8KD1 - chains A and I of the 11 polymer chains in the assembly; structure by electron microscopy, 3.20 A resolution.

[Chain A]
Protein: Histone H3.1
From: Homo sapiens
UniProt: P68431 (H31_HUMAN); residues 0-135 here correspond to UniProt positions 1-136 (UniProt number = residue number + 1)
Chain sequence (139 residues; each row starts with the number of its first residue; numbers below 1 keep their minus sign (Gly-3 is residue -3)):
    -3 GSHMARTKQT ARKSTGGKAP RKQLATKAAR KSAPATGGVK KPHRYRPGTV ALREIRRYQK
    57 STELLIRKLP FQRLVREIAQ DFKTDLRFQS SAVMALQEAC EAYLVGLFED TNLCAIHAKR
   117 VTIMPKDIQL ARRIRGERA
Disordered / not traced: -3 to 37
Differences from the reference sequence: expression tag (-3 to -1)
Swiss-Prot annotation at these positions:
  - modified residue: Arg2 (Asymmetric dimethylarginine), Thr3 (Phosphothreonine), Lys4 (Allysine), Gln5 (5-glutamyl dopamine), Thr6 (Phosphothreonine), Arg8 (Citrulline), Lys9 (N6,N6,N6-trimethyllysine), Ser10 (ADP-ribosylserine), Thr11 (Phosphothreonine), Lys14 (N6-(2-hydroxyisobutyryl)lysine), Arg17 (Asymmetric dimethylarginine), Lys18 (N6-(2-hydroxyisobutyryl)lysine), Lys23 (N6-(2-hydroxyisobutyryl)lysine), Arg26 (Citrulline), Lys27 (N6,N6,N6-trimethyllysine), Ser28 (ADP-ribosylserine), Lys36 (N6,N6,N6-trimethyllysine), Lys37 (N6-methyllysine), Tyr41 (Phosphotyrosine), Lys56 (N6,N6,N6-trimethyllysine) and 8 more in UniProt
  - lipidation: Lys18 (N6-decanoyllysine)

[Chain I]
Molecule: 193-nt DNA strand
From: synthetic construct
Sequence (193 nucleotides; row label = number of the first residue in the row; numbers below 1 keep their minus sign (DA-96 is residue -96)):
   -96 ATCACGTAAT ATTGGCCAGC TAGGATCACA ATCCCGGTGC CGAGGCCGCT CAATTGGTCG
   -36 TAGACAGCTC TAGCACCGCT TAAACGCACG TACGGAATCC GTACGTGCGT TTAAGCGGTG
    24 CTAGAGCTGT CTACGACCAA TTGAGCGGCC TCGGCACCGG GATTGTGATC CTAGCTGGCC
    84 AATATTACGT GAT
Disordered / not traced: -96 to -87, 87-96

[How chain A and chain I interact]
Pairs across the interface - 20 pairs, chain A then chain I:
  Arg40(A) - DG70(I)  phosphate contact
  Tyr41(A) - DT69(I)  phosphate contact
  Tyr41(A) - DG70(I)  phosphate contact
  Arg42(A) - DA-5(I)  salt bridge to the phosphate
  Arg42(A) - DG70(I)  hydrogen bond to the phosphate
  Pro43(A) - DA-5(I)  sugar contact
  Thr45(A) - DT69(I)  phosphate contact
  Thr45(A) - DG70(I)  hydrogen bond to the phosphate
  Arg72(A) - DC-23(I)  salt bridge to the phosphate
  Arg83(A) - DG-24(I)  phosphate contact
  Arg83(A) - DC-23(I)  phosphate contact
  Phe84(A) - DG-24(I)  phosphate contact
  Phe84(A) - DC-23(I)  hydrogen bond to the phosphate
  Gln85(A) - DG-24(I)  phosphate contact
  Ser86(A) - DG-24(I)  phosphate contact
  Arg116(A) - DG-3(I)  phosphate contact
  Arg116(A) - DG-2(I)  salt bridge to the phosphate
  Val117(A) - DG-3(I)  hydrogen bond to the phosphate
  Thr118(A) - DG-3(I)  hydrogen bond to the phosphate
  Met120(A) - DG-2(I)  phosphate contact
Also at the interface, not in a pair above, chain A (20 interface residues in all): Pro38, His39, Arg63, Leu82, Lys115, Lys122
Also at the interface, not in a pair above, chain I (12 interface residues in all): DA-14, DA-13, DC-8, DC-4, DA71

[In short]
The interface between chain A and chain I involves 20 residues on one side and 12 on the other; the contacts
include 5 hydrogen bonds and 3 salt bridges. Among the polar pairs are Arg42(A)-DG70(I), Thr45(A)-DG70(I) and
Phe84(A)-DC-23(I).
Here chain A is Histone H3.1 (Homo sapiens) and chain I is a 193-nt DNA strand (synthetic construct). Entry
8KD1 (Structure of nucleosome complexed with one DEK molecule) was determined by electron microscopy together
with 8KE0 and 8KCY from the same study.
